7B5Y - chains C and D of the 6 polymer chains in the assembly; structure by electron microscopy, 7.10 A resolution (low resolution: residue-level contacts below are approximate; hydrogen-bond / salt-bridge calls are withheld).

== Chain C (and D) ==
Molecule: GntR family transcriptional regulator
Organism: Streptococcus agalactiae
Notes: chain D of this document is another copy of the same molecule, construct and numbering; everything in this record applies to it too
UniProtKB: K0JNC6 (K0JNC6_STRAG); residues 1-213 here = UniProt positions 1-213
Chain sequence (215 residues; row label = number of the first residue in the row; numbers below 1 keep their minus sign (Gly-1 is residue -1)):
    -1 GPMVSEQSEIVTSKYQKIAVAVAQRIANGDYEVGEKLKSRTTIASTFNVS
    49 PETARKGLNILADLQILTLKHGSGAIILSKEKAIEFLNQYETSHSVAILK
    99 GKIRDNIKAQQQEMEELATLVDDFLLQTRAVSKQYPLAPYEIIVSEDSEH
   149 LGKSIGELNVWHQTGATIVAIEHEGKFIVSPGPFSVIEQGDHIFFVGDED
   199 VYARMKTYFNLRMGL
Not modelled in the structure: -1 to 7, 211-213 (chain D: -1 to 8)
Sequence notes: expression tag (-1 to 0)
Small-molecule neighbours: 2BA ((2R,3R,3aS,5R,7aR,9R,10R,10aS,12R,14aR)-2,9-bis(6-amino-9H-purin-9-yl)octahydro-2H,7H-difuro[3,2-d:3',2'-j][1,3,7,9,2,8 ]tetraoxadiphosphacyclododecine-3,5,10,12-tetrol 5,12-dioxide): Ile153, Gly154, Asn157, Val158, Trp159, His160, Ala164, Thr165, Ile166, Pro179, Gly180, Pro181
From the paper describing this entry:
  - mutagenesis - W159A: increased binding to target DNA

== Interface between chain C and chain D ==
Contacting residue pairs (27):
  Asn86(C) - Tyr133(D)
  Asn86(C) - Pro134(D)
  Glu89(C) - Lys131(D)
  Glu89(C) - Tyr133(D)
  Val94(C) - Val129(D)
  Val94(C) - Ser130(D)
  Val94(C) - Lys131(D)
  Ala95(C) - Val129(D)
  Lys98(C) - Leu123(D)
  Arg102(C) - Leu123(D)
  Gln108(C) - Met112(D)
  Gln109(C) - Met112(D)
  Met112(C) - Ile105(D)
  Met112(C) - Gln109(D)
  Met112(C) - Met112(D)
  Leu123(C) - Lys98(D)
  Leu123(C) - Arg102(D)
  Val129(C) - Val94(D)
  Val129(C) - Ala95(D)
  Ser130(C) - Val94(D)
  Lys131(C) - Glu89(D)
  Lys131(C) - Thr90(D)
  Gln132(C) - Asn86(D)
  Gln132(C) - Glu89(D)
  Tyr133(C) - Asn86(D)
  Tyr133(C) - Thr90(D)
  Pro134(C) - Asn86(D)
Other interface residues (no listed pair), chain C (24 interface residues in all): Ile82, Thr90, Ile96, Ile105, Leu115, Ala116, Val119, Ala128
Other interface residues (no listed pair), chain D (22 interface residues in all): Ile82, Ile96, Gln108, Leu115, Val119, Leu124

== In short ==
The interface between chain C and chain D involves 24 residues on one side and 22 on the other. Bound to chain
C: compound 2BA. The paper reports that W159A of chain C increases binding to target DNA.
Chain C and chain D are both GntR family transcriptional regulator (Streptococcus agalactiae); the structure,
S. agalactiae BusR in complex with its busAB-promotor DNA, was determined by electron microscopy together with
7B5T, 7B5U, 7B5W and 7OZ3 from the same study.
